PDB entry 8PIB | electron microscopy, 2.60 A resolution | chains J and R of the 9 polymer chains in the assembly

== Chain J ==
Name: DNA-directed RNA polymerase subunit beta'
From: Escherichia coli
Notes: EC 2.7.7.6
Reference sequence: P0A8T7 (RPOC_ECOLI); residue numbers follow UniProt; this construct covers 2-1407
Sequence (1416 residues; row label = number of the first residue in the row):
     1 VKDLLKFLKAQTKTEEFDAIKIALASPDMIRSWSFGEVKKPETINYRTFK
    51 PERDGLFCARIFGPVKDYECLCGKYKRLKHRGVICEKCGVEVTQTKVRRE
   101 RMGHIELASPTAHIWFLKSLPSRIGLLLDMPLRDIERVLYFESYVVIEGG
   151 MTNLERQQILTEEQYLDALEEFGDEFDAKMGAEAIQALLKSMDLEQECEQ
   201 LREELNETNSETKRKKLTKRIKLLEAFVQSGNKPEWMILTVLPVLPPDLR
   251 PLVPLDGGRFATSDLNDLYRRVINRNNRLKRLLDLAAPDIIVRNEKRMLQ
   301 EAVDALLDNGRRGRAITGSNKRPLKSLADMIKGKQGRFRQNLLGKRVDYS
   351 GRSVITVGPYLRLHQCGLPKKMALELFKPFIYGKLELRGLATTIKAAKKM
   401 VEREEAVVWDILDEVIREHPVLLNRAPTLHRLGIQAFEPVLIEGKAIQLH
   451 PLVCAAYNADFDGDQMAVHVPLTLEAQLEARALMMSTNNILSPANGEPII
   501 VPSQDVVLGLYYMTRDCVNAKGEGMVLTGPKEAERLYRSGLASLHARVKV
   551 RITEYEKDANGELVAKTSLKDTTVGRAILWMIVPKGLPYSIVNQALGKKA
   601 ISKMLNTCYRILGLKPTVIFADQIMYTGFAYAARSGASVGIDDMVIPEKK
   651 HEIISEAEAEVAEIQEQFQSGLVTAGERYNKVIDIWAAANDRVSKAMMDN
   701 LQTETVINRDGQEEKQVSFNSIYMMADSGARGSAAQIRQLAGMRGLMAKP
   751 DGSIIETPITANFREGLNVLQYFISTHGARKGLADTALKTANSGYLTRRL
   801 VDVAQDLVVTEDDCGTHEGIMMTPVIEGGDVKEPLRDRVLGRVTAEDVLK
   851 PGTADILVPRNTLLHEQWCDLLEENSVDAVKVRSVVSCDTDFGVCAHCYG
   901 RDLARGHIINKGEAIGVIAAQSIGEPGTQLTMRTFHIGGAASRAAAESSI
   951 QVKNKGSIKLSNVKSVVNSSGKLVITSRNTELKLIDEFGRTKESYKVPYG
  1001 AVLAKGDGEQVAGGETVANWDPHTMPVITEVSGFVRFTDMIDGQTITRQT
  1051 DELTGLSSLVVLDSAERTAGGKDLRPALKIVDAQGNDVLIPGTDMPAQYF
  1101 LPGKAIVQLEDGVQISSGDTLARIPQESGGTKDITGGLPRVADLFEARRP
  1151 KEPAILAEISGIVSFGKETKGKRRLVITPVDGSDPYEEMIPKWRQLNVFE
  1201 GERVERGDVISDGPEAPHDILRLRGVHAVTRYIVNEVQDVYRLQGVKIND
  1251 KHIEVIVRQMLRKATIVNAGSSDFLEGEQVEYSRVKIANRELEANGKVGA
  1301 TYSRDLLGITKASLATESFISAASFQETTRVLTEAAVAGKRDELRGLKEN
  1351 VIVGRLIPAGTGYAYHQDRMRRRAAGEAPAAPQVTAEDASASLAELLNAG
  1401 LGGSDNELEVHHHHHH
Unresolved in the structure: 1-15, 68-92, 936-946, 1128-1133, 1376-1416
Sequence notes: expression tag (1, 1408-1416)
Curated features (UniProtKB/Swiss-Prot):
  - binding site (Zn(2+)): Cys70, Cys72, Cys85, Cys88, Cys814, Cys888, Cys895, Cys898
  - binding site (Mg(2+)): Asp460, Asp462, Asp464
  - modified residue: Lys983 (N6-acetyllysine)
  - mutagenesis: Gln504 (Q504P: Resistant to antibiotics salinamide A and B), Asn690 (N690D: Resistant to antibiotics salinamide A and B), Met697 (M697V: Resistant to antibiotics salinamide A and B), Ala735 (A735T: Resistant to antibiotics salinamide A and B), Arg738 (R738C/H/P/S: Resistant to antibiotics salinamide A and B), Ala748 (A748E: Resistant to antibiotics salinamide A and B), Pro758 (P758S/T: Resistant to antibiotics salinamide A and B), Phe763 (F763C: Resistant to antibiotics salinamide A and B), Ser775 (S775A: Resistant to antibiotics salinamide A and B), Ala779 (A779T/V: Resistant to antibiotics salinamide A and B), Arg780 (R780C: Resistant to antibiotics salinamide A and B), Gly782 (G782A/C: Resistant to antibiotics salinamide A and B), 1 further mutagenesis entry in UniProt
Metal / ion sites: Mg2+: Asp460, Asp462, Asp464 (shared with G16(R), U17(R) of chain R); Zn2+: Cys814, Cys888, Cys895, Cys898
What the authors report for this chain:
  - binding site for non-template DNA: Arg270, Arg271, Asn274
  - binding site for the 17-nt RNA strand (chain R): Leu255
  - binding site for template DNA: Arg259

== Chain R ==
Molecule: 17-nt RNA strand
Sequence (17 nucleotides; row label = number of the first residue in the row):
     1 UUCUUUGGCGGUAGCGU
Unresolved in the structure: 1-5
Metal / ion sites: Mg2+: G16, U17 (shared with Asp460(J), Asp462(J), Asp464(J) of chain J)

== Chain J / chain R interface ==
Pairs across the interface (18; chain J residue first):
  Val253(J) - G7(R)  base contact
  Pro254(J) - U6(R)  phosphate contact
  Leu255(J) - G7(R)  base contact
  Ala261(J) - G7(R)  base contact
  Arg322(J) - C9(R)  sugar contact
  Arg322(J) - G10(R)  sugar contact
  Arg425(J) - G16(R)  hydrogen bond to the sugar
  Arg425(J) - U17(R)  hydrogen bond to the sugar
  Ala426(J) - G16(R)  base contact
  Pro427(J) - G16(R)  base contact
  Pro427(J) - U17(R)  sugar contact
  Asn458(J) - U17(R)  hydrogen bond to the phosphate
  Asp460(J) - G16(R)  phosphate contact
  Asp460(J) - U17(R)  phosphate contact
  Asp462(J) - G16(R)  sugar contact
  Asp462(J) - U17(R)  phosphate contact
  Asp464(J) - G16(R)  hydrogen bond to the sugar
  Asp464(J) - U17(R)  phosphate contact
Other interface residues (no listed pair), chain J (16 interface residues in all): Thr262, Asn320, Gly463, Thr790
Other interface residues (no listed pair), chain R (8 interface residues in all): G8, C15

== Overview ==
The interface between chain J and chain R involves 16 residues on one side and 8 on the other; the contacts
include 4 hydrogen bonds. Polar contacts include Arg425(J)-G16(R), Arg425(J)-U17(R) and Asp464(J)-G16(R). The
paper reports a binding site for non-template DNA at Arg270(J), Arg271(J) and Asn274(J); a binding site for
the 17-nt RNA strand (chain R) at Leu255(J).
Here chain J is DNA-directed RNA polymerase subunit beta' (Escherichia coli) and chain R is a 17-nt RNA
strand. Entry 8PIB (autoinhibited RfaH bound to E. coli transcription complex paused at ops site (encounter
complex)) was determined by electron microscopy, deposited together with 8PEN, 8PFG, 8PFJ, 8PH9, 8PHK, 8PID,
8PIL and 8PIM.
